7X2D - chains A and B of the 5 polymer chains in the assembly; structure by electron microscopy, 3.30 A resolution.

[Chain A]
Name: Guanine nucleotide-binding protein G(s) subunit alpha isoforms short
Organism: Homo sapiens
Sequence (248 residues; row label = number of the first residue in the row; note: 141 numbers in that range are skipped by the numbering (no residue carries them; nothing is unmodelled there)):
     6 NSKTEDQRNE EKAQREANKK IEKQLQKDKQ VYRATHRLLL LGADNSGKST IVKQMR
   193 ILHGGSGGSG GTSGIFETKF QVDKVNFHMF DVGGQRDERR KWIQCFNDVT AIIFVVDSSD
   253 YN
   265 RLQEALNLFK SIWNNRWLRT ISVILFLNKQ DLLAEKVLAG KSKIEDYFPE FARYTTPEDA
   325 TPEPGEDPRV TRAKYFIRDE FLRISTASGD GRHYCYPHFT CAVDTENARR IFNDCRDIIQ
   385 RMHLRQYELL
Disordered / not traced: 6-11, 193-205

[Chain B]
Name: Guanine nucleotide-binding protein G(I)/G(S)/G(T) subunit beta-1
Organism: Homo sapiens
UniProtKB: P62873 (GBB1_HUMAN); residue numbers follow UniProt; this construct covers 2-340
Sequence (358 residues; each row starts with the number of its first residue; numbers below 1 keep their minus sign (Met-17 is residue -17)):
   -17 MHHHHHHLEV LFQGPGSSGS ELDQLRQEAE QLKNQIRDAR KACADATLSQ ITNNIDPVGR
    43 IQMRTRRTLR GHLAKIYAMH WGTDSRLLVS ASQDGKLIIW DSYTTNKVHA IPLRSSWVMT
   103 CAYAPSGNYV ACGGLDNICS IYNLKTREGN VRVSRELAGH TGYLSCCRFL DDNQIVTSSG
   163 DTTCALWDIE TGQQTTTFTG HTGDVMSLSL APDTRLFVSG ACDASAKLWD VREGMCRQTF
   223 TGHESDINAI CFFPNGNAFA TGSDDATCRL FDLRADQELM TYSHDNIICG ITSVSFSKSG
   283 RLLLAGYDDF NCNVWDALKA DRAGVLAGHD NRVSCLGVTD DGMAVATGSW DSFLKIWN
Disordered / not traced: -17 to 1
Differences from the reference sequence: initiating methionine (-17); expression tag (-16 to 1)
UniProt features mapped onto this chain:
  - modified residue: Ser2 (N-acetylserine), His266 (Phosphohistidine)
  - natural variant: Leu30 (L30F: In MRD42; uncertain significance), Arg52 (R52G: In MRD42), Gly64 (G64V: In MRD42), Asp76 (D76E: In MRD42; D76G: In MRD42), Gly77 (G77S: In MRD42), Lys78 (K78R: In MRD42), Ile80 (I80N: In MRD42; I80T: In MRD42), His91 (H91R: In MRD42; uncertain significance), Ala92 (A92T: In MRD42), Pro94 (P94S: In MRD42), Leu95 (L95P: In MRD42), Arg96 (R96L: In MRD42), 5 further natural variant entries in UniProt

[Interface between chain A and chain B]
Contacting residue pairs - 51 pairs, chain A then chain B:
  Gln19(A) - Asp83(B)  hydrogen bond
  Gln19(A) - Thr86(B)  hydrogen bond
  Gln19(A) - Asn88(B)  hydrogen bond
  Asn23(A) - Thr87(B)
  Asn23(A) - Asn88(B)  hydrogen bond
  Asn23(A) - Lys89(B)
  Ile26(A) - Lys89(B)
  Ile26(A) - Ala92(B)  hydrophobic
  Glu27(A) - Lys89(B)  salt bridge
  Leu30(A) - Gly53(B)
  Leu30(A) - Ile80(B)  hydrophobic
  Leu30(A) - Ala92(B)  hydrophobic
  Asp33(A) - Leu55(B)
  Asp33(A) - Lys78(B)  salt bridge
  Lys34(A) - Leu55(B)
  Tyr37(A) - Leu55(B)
  Tyr37(A) - Gln75(B)  hydrogen bond
  Phe222(A) - Trp99(B)  hydrophobic
  Gly226(A) - Thr143(B)
  Gln227(A) - Leu117(B)  hydrogen bond (side chain-backbone)
  Gln227(A) - Asn119(B)  hydrogen bond
  Gln227(A) - Tyr145(B)
  Arg228(A) - Gly162(B)  hydrogen bond (side chain-backbone)
  Arg228(A) - Asp163(B)
  Arg228(A) - Thr164(B)
  Arg228(A) - Asp186(B)  salt bridge
  Glu230(A) - Asp186(B)
  Arg232(A) - Cys204(B)
  Arg232(A) - Asp228(B)  salt bridge
  Lys233(A) - Tyr145(B)
  Lys233(A) - Cys204(B)
  Lys233(A) - Asp228(B)  salt bridge
  Lys233(A) - Asn230(B)
  Lys233(A) - Asp246(B)  salt bridge
  Trp234(A) - Leu117(B)  hydrophobic
  Gln236(A) - Lys57(B)  hydrogen bond (backbone-side chain)
  Gln236(A) - Tyr59(B)  hydrogen bond (backbone-side chain)
  Gln236(A) - Arg314(B)
  Gln236(A) - Trp332(B)
  Cys237(A) - Lys57(B)  hydrogen bond (backbone-side chain)
  Cys237(A) - Tyr59(B)
  Cys237(A) - Trp99(B)
  Phe238(A) - Lys57(B)
  Phe238(A) - Trp99(B)  hydrophobic
  Phe238(A) - Leu117(B)  hydrophobic
  Asn239(A) - Lys57(B)  hydrogen bond
  Asn239(A) - Trp332(B)
  Asp240(A) - Lys57(B)
  Asp240(A) - Gln75(B)  hydrogen bond
  Trp281(A) - Asp290(B)
  Trp281(A) - Arg314(B)
Interface residues without a listed pair, chain A (25 interface residues in all): Ala22, Val224, Val241
Interface residues without a listed pair, chain B (35 interface residues in all): Ala56, Asp76, Gly144, Thr184, Gly185, Met188

[Summary]
Chain A and chain B form an interface of 25 and 35 residues respectively, with 13 hydrogen bonds and 6 salt
bridges. Among the polar pairs are Glu27(A)-Lys89(B), Asp33(A)-Lys78(B) and Arg228(A)-Asp186(B).
Chain A is Guanine nucleotide-binding protein G(s) subunit alpha isoforms short and chain B is Guanine
nucleotide-binding protein G(I)/G(S)/G(T) subunit beta-1, both from Homo sapiens; the structure, Cryo-EM
structure of the tavapadon-bound D1 dopamine receptor and mini-Gs complex, was determined by electron
microscopy (same publication as 7X2C and 7X2F).
